PDB entry 8B5F | X-ray diffraction, 1.70 A resolution | chain A

== Chain A ==
Protein: Cathepsin B
Organism: Homo sapiens
Notes: EC 3.4.22.1
UniProt: P07858 (CATB_HUMAN); residues 0-254 here correspond to UniProt positions 79-333 (UniProt number = residue number + 79)
Sequence (255 residues; row label = number of the first residue in the row; numbering starts at 0):
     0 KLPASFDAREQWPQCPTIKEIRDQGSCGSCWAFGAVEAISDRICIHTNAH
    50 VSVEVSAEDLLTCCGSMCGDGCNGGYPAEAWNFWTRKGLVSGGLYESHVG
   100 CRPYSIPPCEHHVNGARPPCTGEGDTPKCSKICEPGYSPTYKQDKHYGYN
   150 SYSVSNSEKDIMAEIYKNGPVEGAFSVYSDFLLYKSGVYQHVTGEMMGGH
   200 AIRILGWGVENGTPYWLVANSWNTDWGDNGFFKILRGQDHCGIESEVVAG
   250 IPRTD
Sequence notes: engineered mutation A115 (Ser194 in P07858)
Cystine bridges: C14-C43, C26-C71, C62-C128, C63-C67, C100-C132, C108-C119
Covalent attachments: compound P9U linked to C29
Ligand contacts: P9U ((2S)-2-[[(2S)-2-[[3-chloranyl-4-[[3-phenyl-2-(phenylmethyl)propanoyl]amino]phenoxy]carbonylamino]-3-cyclohexyl-propanoyl]amino]-3-phenyl-propanoic acid): Q23, G24, S25, C26, G27, S28, H110, H111, C119, T120, G121, V176, L181, M196, G197, G198, H199, W221
Swiss-Prot annotation at these positions:
  - active site: C29, H199, N219
  - modified residue: K141 (N6-acetyllysine)
  - glycosylation: N113 (N-linked (GlcNAc...) asparagine)
Reported in the primary citation:
  - binding site for P9U: Q23, C29, H110, H111, V176, L181, M196, H199, W221
  - catalytic residues: Q23, C29, H199

== Overview ==
Compound P9U is covalently linked to C29. From UniProt: 3 active-site residues. From the paper: catalytic
residues Q23, C29 and H199; a binding site for P9U at Q23, C29 and H110 among others.
Chain A is Cathepsin B (Homo sapiens); the structure, Human cathepsin B in complex with the carbamate
inhibitor 31, was determined by X-ray diffraction (same publication as 8B4T).
